Entry 9G2C (electron microscopy, 3.50 A resolution); this record covers chains B and J of the 16 polymer chains in the assembly.

# Chain B
Molecule: DNA-directed RNA polymerase I subunit RPA135
From: Saccharomyces cerevisiae
Notes: EC 2.7.7.6
UniProt: P22138 (RPA2_YEAST); residues 1-1203 here = UniProt positions 1-1203
Sequence (1203 residues; each row starts with the number of its first residue):
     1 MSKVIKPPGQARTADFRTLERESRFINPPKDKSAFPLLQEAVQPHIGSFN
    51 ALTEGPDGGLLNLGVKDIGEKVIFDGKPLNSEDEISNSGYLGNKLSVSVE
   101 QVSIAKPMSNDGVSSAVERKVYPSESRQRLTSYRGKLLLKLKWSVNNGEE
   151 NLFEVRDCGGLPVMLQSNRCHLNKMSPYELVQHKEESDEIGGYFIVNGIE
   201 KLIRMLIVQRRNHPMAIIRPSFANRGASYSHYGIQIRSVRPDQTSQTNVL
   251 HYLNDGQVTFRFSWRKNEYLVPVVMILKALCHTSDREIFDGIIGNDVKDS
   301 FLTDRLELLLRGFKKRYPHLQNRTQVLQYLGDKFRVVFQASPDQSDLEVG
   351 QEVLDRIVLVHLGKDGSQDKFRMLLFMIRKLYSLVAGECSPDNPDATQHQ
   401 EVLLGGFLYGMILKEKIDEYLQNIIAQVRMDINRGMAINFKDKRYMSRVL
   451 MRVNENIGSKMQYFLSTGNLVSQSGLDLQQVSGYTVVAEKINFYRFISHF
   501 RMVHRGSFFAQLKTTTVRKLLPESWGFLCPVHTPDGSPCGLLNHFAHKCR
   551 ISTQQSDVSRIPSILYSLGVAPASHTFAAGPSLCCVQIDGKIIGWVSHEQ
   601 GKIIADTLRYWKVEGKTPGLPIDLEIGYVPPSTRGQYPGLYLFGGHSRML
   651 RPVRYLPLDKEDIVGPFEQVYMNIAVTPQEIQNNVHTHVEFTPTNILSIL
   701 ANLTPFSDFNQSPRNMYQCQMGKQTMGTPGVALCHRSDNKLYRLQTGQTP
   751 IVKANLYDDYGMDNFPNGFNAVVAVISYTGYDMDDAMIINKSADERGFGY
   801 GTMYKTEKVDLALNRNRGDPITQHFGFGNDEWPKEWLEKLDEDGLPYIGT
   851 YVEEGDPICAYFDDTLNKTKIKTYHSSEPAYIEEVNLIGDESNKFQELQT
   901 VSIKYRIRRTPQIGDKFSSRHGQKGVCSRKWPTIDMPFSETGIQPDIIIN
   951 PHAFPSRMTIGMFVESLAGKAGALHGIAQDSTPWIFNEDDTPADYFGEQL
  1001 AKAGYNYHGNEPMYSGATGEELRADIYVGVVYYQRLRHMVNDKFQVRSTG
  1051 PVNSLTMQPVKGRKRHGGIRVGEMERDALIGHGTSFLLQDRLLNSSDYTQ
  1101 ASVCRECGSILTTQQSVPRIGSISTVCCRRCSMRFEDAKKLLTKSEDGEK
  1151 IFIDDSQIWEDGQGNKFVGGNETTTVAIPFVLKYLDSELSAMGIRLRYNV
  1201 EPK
Disordered / not traced: 1-10, 79-88, 110-116, 1040-1042, 1053-1055, 1095-1102, 1110-1112, 1132-1154, 1159-1167
Bound ions: Zn2+: Cys1104, Cys1107, Cys1128, Cys1131
UniProt features mapped onto this chain:
  - zinc finger: Cys1104 to Cys1131 (C4-type)
  - modified residue: Ser2 (N-acetylserine), Ser81 (Phosphoserine), Ser1156 (Phosphoserine)
  - mutagenesis: Cys1104 (C1104A: No effect; when associated with A-1107; A-1128 and A-1131), Cys1107 (C1107A: Lethal. Abolishes recruitment of RPA1 to Pol I. No effect; when associated with A-1104; A-1128 and A-1131), Cys1127 (C1127R: Responsible of suppression of RPA190-5 and RPA190-1 mutations), Cys1128 (C1128A: No effect; when associated with A-1104; A-1107 and A-1131), Cys1131 (C1131A: No effect; when associated with A-1104; A-1107 and A-1128)

# Chain J
Molecule: DNA-directed RNA polymerases I, II, and III subunit RPABC5
From: Saccharomyces cerevisiae
UniProt: P22139 (RPAB5_YEAST); residues 1-70 here = UniProt positions 1-70
Sequence (70 residues; numbered 1 to 70; the number before each row is that of its first residue):
     1 MIVPVRCFSCGKVVGDKWESYLNLLQEDELDEGTALSRLGLKRYCCRRMI
    51 LTHVDLIEKFLRYNPLEKRD
Disordered / not traced: 1, 70
Bound ions: Zn2+: Cys7, Cys10, Cys45, Cys46
UniProt features mapped onto this chain:
  - binding site (Zn(2+)): Cys7, Cys10, Cys45, Cys46
  - cross-link: Lys59 (Glycyl lysine isopeptide (Lys-Gly) (interchain with G-Cter in ubiquitin))

# How chain B and chain J interact
Residue-residue contacts - 72 pairs, chain B then chain J:
  Arg12(B) with Asp31(J), salt bridge; Glu32(J), salt bridge
  Phe16(B) with Leu51(J), hydrophobic; Thr52(J)
  Leu19(B) with Gln26(J)
  Arg21(B) with His53(J), hydrogen bond (side chain-backbone); Val54(J); Asp55(J)
  Glu22(B) with Asp55(J)
  Phe25(B) with Val54(J), hydrophobic; Asp55(J); Leu56(J), hydrophobic; Glu58(J); Lys59(J)
  Ile26(B) with Arg62(J), hydrogen bond (backbone-side chain)
  Pro28(B) with Arg62(J)
  Val181(B) with Arg62(J); Tyr63(J), hydrophobic
  Gln182(B) with Arg69(J)
  Lys184(B) with Arg69(J)
  Glu185(B) with Tyr63(J), hydrogen bond (backbone-side chain)
  Glu186(B) with Tyr63(J)
  Ser187(B) with Lys59(J), hydrogen bond; Tyr63(J), hydrogen bond (backbone-side chain)
  Gly730(B) with Phe60(J)
  Val731(B) with Lys59(J); Phe60(J), hydrophobic; Tyr63(J)
  Ala732(B) with Tyr63(J), hydrophobic
  Cys734(B) with Tyr63(J), hydrophobic
  Arg743(B) with Phe60(J)
  Gly747(B) with Val54(J)
  Gln748(B) with Thr52(J), hydrogen bond
  Thr749(B) with Thr52(J); Val54(J)
  Ile751(B) with Thr52(J)
  Asp763(B) with Val54(J)
  Asn764(B) with Lys59(J), hydrogen bond
  Pro766(B) with Val54(J), hydrophobic; Leu56(J)
  Asn770(B) with Arg48(J), hydrogen bond (backbone-side chain); Thr52(J), hydrogen bond
  Ala771(B) with Arg48(J)
  Val772(B) with Ser9(J); Tyr44(J), hydrophobic; Arg48(J)
  Ala793(B) with Phe8(J)
  Arg796(B) with Cys7(J), hydrogen bond (side chain-backbone); Phe8(J), hydrogen bond (side chain-backbone); Ser9(J); Cys10(J), hydrogen bond (side chain-backbone); Gly11(J)
  Gly797(B) with Phe8(J)
  Phe798(B) with Phe8(J)
  Ile943(B) with Arg43(J); Tyr44(J); Cys45(J), hydrophobic
  Gln944(B) with Ser9(J)
  Asp946(B) with Ser9(J); Arg48(J), salt bridge
  Lys970(B) with Tyr44(J), hydrogen bond
  Gly972(B) with Leu51(J)
  Ala973(B) with Tyr44(J), hydrophobic; Arg47(J), hydrogen bond (backbone-side chain)
  Leu974(B) with Tyr44(J), hydrophobic; Arg47(J), hydrogen bond (backbone-side chain)
  His975(B) with Gly33(J)
  Gly976(B) with Glu32(J); Arg47(J); Leu51(J)
  Tyr1005(B) with Tyr44(J)
  Glu1011(B) with Tyr44(J), hydrogen bond
Interface residues without a listed pair, chain B (51 interface residues in all): Thr18, Tyr178, Thr728, Leu733, Thr941, Ile977, Val1028
Interface residues without a listed pair, chain J (31 interface residues in all): Arg6, Trp18, Leu22, Leu25, Met49

# In short
Chain B and chain J form an interface of 51 and 31 residues respectively; the contacts include 16 hydrogen
bonds and 3 salt bridges. Polar contacts include Arg12(B)-Asp31(J), Arg12(B)-Glu32(J) and Asp946(B)-Arg48(J).
From UniProt: 5 mutagenesis sites on chain B; 4 Zn2+-binding residues on chain J.
Here chain B is DNA-directed RNA polymerase I subunit RPA135 and chain J is DNA-directed RNA polymerases I,
II, and III subunit RPABC5, both from Saccharomyces cerevisiae. Entry 9G2C (Yeast RNA polymerase I elongation
complex stalled by an apurinic site, open state) was determined by electron microscopy together with 9G1V,
9G1X, 9G23, 9G24, 9G26, 9G27, 9G29 and 9G2B from the same study.
